7ZJU - chains A and B; structure by X-ray diffraction, 2.17 A resolution.

[Chain A]
Molecule: SUMO-specific isopeptidase USPL1
From: Homo sapiens
Reference sequence: Q5W0Q7 (USPL1_HUMAN); numbering as in UniProt (aligned over 218-502)
Chain sequence (287 residues; row label = number of the first residue in the row):
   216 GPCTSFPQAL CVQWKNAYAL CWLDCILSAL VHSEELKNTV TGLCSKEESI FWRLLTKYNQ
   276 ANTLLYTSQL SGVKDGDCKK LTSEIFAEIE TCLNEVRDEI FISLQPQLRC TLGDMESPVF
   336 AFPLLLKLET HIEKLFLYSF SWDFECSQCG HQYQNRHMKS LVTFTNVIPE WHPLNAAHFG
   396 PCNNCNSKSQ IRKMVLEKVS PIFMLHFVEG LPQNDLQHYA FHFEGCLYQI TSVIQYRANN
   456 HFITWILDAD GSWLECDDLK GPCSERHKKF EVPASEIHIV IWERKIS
Disordered / not traced: 216-224, 257-261, 280-300, 502
Glycans and other covalent adducts: 2-bromanylethanamine (OXU) linked to C236
Sequence notes: expression tag (216-217)
Metal / ion sites: Ca2+ near H247 (its only coordinating residue here); Zn2+: C361, C364, C397, C400
Ligand contacts: 2-bromanylethanamine (OXU): A234, W237, M330, N455, H456
Swiss-Prot annotation at these positions:
  - active site: C236 (Nucleophile), H456 (Proton acceptor)
  - mutagenesis: W229 (W229L: Altered SUMO-binding and SUMO-specific isopeptidase activity), C236 (C236S: Abolishes the SUMO-specific isopeptidase activity), W237 (W237F: Altered SUMO-binding and SUMO-specific isopeptidase activity), L340 to L341 (Altered SUMO-binding and SUMO-specific isopeptidase activity), H421 (H421A: Altered SUMO-binding and SUMO-specific isopeptidase activity), I494 to V495 (Loss of SUMO-binding and catalytic activity)
What the authors report for this chain:
  - catalytic residues: C236, H456, D472

[Chain B]
Molecule: Small ubiquitin-related modifier 3
From: Homo sapiens
Reference sequence: P55854 (SUMO3_HUMAN); residue numbers follow UniProt; this construct covers 2-91
Chain sequence (90 residues; numbered 2 to 91; the number before each row is that of its first residue):
     2 SEEKPKEGVK TENDHINLKV AGQDGSVVQF KIKRHTPLSK LMKAYCERQG LSMRQIRFRF
    62 DGQPINETDT PAQLEMEDED TIDVFQQQTG
Disordered / not traced: 2-15
Swiss-Prot annotation at these positions:
  - cross-link (Glycyl lysine isopeptide (Lys-Gly)): K5 (interchain with G-Cter in SUMO2), K7 (interchain with G-Cter in SUMO2), K11 (interchain with G-Cter in SUMO)
  - mutagenesis: K11 (K11R: Abolishes the formation of poly(SUMO) chains), I33 (I33A: Impaired interaction with USP25; when associated with A-34), K34 (K34A: Impaired interaction with USP25; when associated with A-33)
What the authors report for this chain:
  - specificity-determining residues: G26

[Chain A / chain B interface]
Contacting residue pairs (45; chain A residue first):
  A234(A) with G91(B)
  C236(A) with G91(B)
  W237(A) with G91(B)
  Q322(A) with Q64(B); P65(B)
  L323(A) with P65(B)
  R324(A) with P65(B), hydrogen bond (side chain-backbone); I66(B); N67(B), hydrogen bond; D70(B), salt bridge
  M330(A) with G91(B)
  E331(A) with R58(B), salt bridge; T90(B); G91(B), hydrogen bond (backbone-backbone)
  S332(A) with R58(B), hydrogen bond; Q89(B)
  V334(A) with R60(B)
  F335(A) with R58(B); R60(B); F86(B), hydrophobic
  L339(A) with G63(B)
  T378(A) with Q24(B); F86(B)
  T380(A) with Q24(B); D25(B)
  H393(A) with D25(B)
  G395(A) with D25(B)
  P396(A) with D25(B)
  N398(A) with G26(B), hydrogen bond (side chain-backbone); S27(B); V28(B), hydrogen bond (side chain-backbone)
  R407(A) with Q24(B), hydrogen bond (side chain-backbone); G26(B)
  H421(A) with Q89(B), hydrogen bond
  V423(A) with Q87(B); Q89(B), hydrogen bond (backbone-side chain)
  Y451(A) with Q89(B); T90(B), hydrogen bond (side chain-backbone)
  N454(A) with T90(B)
  N455(A) with T90(B); G91(B)
  F457(A) with Q89(B); T90(B); G91(B)
  H493(A) with Q89(B), hydrogen bond
Interface residues without a listed pair, chain A (30 interface residues in all): P321, Y368, F394, H456
Interface residues without a listed pair, chain B (19 interface residues in all): L75
From the paper, about this interface:
  - interface residues, chain B: G26(B), P65(B)

[Overview]
The interface between chain A and chain B involves 30 residues on one side and 19 on the other; the contacts
include 11 hydrogen bonds and 2 salt bridges. Polar pairs include R324(A)-D70(B), E331(A)-R58(B) and
R324(A)-P65(B). 2-bromanylethanamine is covalently linked to C236(A). The paper reports catalytic residues
C236(A), H456(A) and D472(A); interface residues G26(B) and P65(B).
Here chain A is SUMO-specific isopeptidase USPL1 and chain B is Small ubiquitin-related modifier 3, both from
Homo sapiens. Entry 7ZJU (Structure of human USPL1 in covalent complex with SUMO3-2Br probe) was determined by
X-ray diffraction (same publication as 7ZJV).
